8TVV - chains A and I of the 15 polymer chains in the assembly; structure by electron microscopy, 3.70 A resolution.

# Chain A
Name: DNA-directed RNA polymerase II subunit RPB1
Organism: Saccharomyces cerevisiae
Notes: EC 2.7.7.6
Reference sequence: P04050 (RPB1_YEAST); residues 1-1733 here = UniProt positions 1-1733
Sequence (1733 residues; row label = number of the first residue in the row):
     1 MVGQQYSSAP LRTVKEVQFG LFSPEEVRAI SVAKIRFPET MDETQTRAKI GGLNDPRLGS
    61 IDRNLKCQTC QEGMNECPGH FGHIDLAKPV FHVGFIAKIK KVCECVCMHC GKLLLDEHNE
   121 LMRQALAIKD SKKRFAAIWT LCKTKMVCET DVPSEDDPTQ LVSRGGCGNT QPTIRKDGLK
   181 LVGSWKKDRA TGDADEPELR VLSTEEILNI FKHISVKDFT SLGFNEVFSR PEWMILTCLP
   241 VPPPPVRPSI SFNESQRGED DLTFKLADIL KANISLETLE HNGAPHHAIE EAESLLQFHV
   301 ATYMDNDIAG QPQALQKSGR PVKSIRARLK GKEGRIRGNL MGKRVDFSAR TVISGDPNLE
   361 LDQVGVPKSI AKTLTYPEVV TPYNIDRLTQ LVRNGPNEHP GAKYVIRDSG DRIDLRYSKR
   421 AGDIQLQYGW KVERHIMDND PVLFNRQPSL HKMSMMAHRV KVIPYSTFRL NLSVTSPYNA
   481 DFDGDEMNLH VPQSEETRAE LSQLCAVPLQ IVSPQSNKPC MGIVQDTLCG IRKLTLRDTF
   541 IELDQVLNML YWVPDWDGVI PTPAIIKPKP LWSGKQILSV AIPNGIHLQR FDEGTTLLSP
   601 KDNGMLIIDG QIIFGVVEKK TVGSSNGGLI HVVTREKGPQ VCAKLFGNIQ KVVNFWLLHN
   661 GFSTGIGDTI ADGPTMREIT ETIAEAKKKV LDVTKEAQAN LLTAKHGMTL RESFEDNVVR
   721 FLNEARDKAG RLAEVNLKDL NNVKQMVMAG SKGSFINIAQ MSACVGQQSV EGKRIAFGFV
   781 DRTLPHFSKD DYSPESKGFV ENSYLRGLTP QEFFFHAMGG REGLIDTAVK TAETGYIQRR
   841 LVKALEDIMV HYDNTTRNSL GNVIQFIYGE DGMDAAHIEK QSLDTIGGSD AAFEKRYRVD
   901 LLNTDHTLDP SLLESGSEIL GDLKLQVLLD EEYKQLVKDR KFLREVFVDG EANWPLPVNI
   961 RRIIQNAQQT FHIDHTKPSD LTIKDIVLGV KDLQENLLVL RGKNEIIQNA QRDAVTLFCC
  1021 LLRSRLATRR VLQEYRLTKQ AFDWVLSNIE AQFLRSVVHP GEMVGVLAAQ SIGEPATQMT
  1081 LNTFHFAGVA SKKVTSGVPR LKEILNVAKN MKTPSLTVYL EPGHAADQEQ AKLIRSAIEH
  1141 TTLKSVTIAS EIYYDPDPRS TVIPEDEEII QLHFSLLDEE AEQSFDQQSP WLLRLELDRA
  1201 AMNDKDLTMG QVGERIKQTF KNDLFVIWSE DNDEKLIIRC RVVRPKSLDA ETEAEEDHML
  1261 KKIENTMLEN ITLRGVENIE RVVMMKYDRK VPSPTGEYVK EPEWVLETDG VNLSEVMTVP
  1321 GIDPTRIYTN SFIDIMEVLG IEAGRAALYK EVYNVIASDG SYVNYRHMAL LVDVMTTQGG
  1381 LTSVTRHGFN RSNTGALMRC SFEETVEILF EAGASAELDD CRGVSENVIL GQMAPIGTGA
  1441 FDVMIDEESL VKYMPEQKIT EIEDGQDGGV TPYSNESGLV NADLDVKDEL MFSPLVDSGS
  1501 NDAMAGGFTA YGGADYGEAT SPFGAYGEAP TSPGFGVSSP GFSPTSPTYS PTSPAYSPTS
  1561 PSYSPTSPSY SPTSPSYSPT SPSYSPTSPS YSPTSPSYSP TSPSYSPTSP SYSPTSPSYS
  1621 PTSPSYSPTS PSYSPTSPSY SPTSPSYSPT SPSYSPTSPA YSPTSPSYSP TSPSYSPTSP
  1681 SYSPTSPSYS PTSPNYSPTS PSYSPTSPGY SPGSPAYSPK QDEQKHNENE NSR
Not modelled in the structure: 1-8, 42-44, 188-198, 1079-1096, 1158-1187, 1221-1224, 1243-1256, 1455-1733
Ion coordination: Zn2+ site 1: Cys67, Cys70, Cys77, His80; Zn2+ site 2: Cys107, Cys110, Cys167; Mg2+: Asp481, Asp483 (shared with 1 residue of chain R)
Curated features (UniProtKB/Swiss-Prot):
  - region: Pro248 to Asp260 (Lid loop), Asn306 to Lys323 (Rudder loop), Pro810 to Glu822 (Bridging helix)
  - binding site (Zn(2+)): Cys67, Cys70, Cys77, His80, Cys107, Cys110, Cys148, Cys167
  - binding site (Mg(2+)): Asp481, Asp483, Asp485
  - modified residue: Thr1471 (Phosphothreonine)
  - cross-link (Glycyl lysine isopeptide (Lys-Gly)): Lys695 (interchain with G-Cter in ubiquitin), Lys1246 (interchain with G-Cter in ubiquitin), Lys1350 (interchain with G-Cter in ubiquitin)

# Chain I
Name: DNA-directed RNA polymerase II subunit RPB9
Organism: Saccharomyces cerevisiae
Reference sequence: A0A7I9EWC2 (A0A7I9EWC2_YEASX); numbering as in UniProt (aligned over 1-122)
Sequence (122 residues; each row starts with the number of its first residue):
     1 MTTFRFCRDC NNMLYPREDK ENNRLLFECR TCSYVEEAGS PLVYRHELIT NIGETAGVVQ
    61 DIGSDPTLPR SDRECPKCHS RENVFFQSQQ RRKDTSMVLF FVCLSCSHIF TSDQKNKRTQ
   121 FS
Not modelled in the structure: 1-5
Ion coordination: Zn2+ site 1: Cys7, Cys10, Thr31; Zn2+ site 2: Cys78, Cys103, Cys106

# Chain A / chain I interface
Contacting residue pairs (56; chain A residue first):
  Ala697(A) - Met97(I)
  Gln698(A) - Met97(I)
  Gln698(A) - Val98(I)
  Gln698(A) - Leu99(I)
  Gln698(A) - Ser112(I)
  Ala699(A) - Ser112(I)
  Ala699(A) - Gln114(I)
  Asn700(A) - Ser96(I)  hydrogen bond
  Asn700(A) - Val98(I)
  Leu701(A) - Gln114(I)
  Thr709(A) - Lys93(I)  hydrogen bond
  Arg711(A) - Gln87(I)
  Arg711(A) - Lys93(I)  hydrogen bond (side chain-backbone)
  Arg711(A) - Thr95(I)  hydrogen bond
  Arg711(A) - Met97(I)
  Glu712(A) - Lys93(I)
  Arg782(A) - Thr67(I)
  Ser788(A) - Thr67(I)
  Ser788(A) - Pro69(I)
  Lys789(A) - Asp65(I)  salt bridge
  Lys789(A) - Thr67(I)  hydrogen bond (backbone-backbone)
  Lys789(A) - Pro69(I)
  Asp790(A) - Phe86(I)
  Asp790(A) - Gln87(I)  hydrogen bond (side chain-backbone)
  Thr1147(A) - Leu48(I)
  Thr1147(A) - Ile49(I)
  Ile1148(A) - Leu48(I)  hydrogen bond (backbone-backbone)
  Ile1148(A) - Ile49(I)  hydrogen bond (backbone-backbone)
  Ala1149(A) - His46(I)
  Ala1149(A) - Glu47(I)
  Ala1149(A) - Leu48(I)
  Ser1150(A) - Arg45(I)
  Ser1150(A) - His46(I)  hydrogen bond (backbone-backbone)
  Glu1151(A) - Leu42(I)
  Glu1151(A) - Tyr44(I)
  Glu1151(A) - Arg45(I)
  Glu1151(A) - Glu47(I)
  Ile1152(A) - Pro41(I)
  Ile1152(A) - Leu42(I)
  Ile1152(A) - Val43(I)  hydrogen bond (backbone-backbone)
  Ile1152(A) - Tyr44(I)  hydrogen bond (backbone-backbone)
  Tyr1153(A) - Pro41(I)
  Tyr1153(A) - Leu42(I)
  Tyr1154(A) - Glu18(I)  hydrogen bond
  Tyr1154(A) - Asn23(I)
  Tyr1154(A) - Arg24(I)
  Tyr1154(A) - Leu25(I)  hydrophobic
  Tyr1154(A) - Pro41(I)
  Pro1156(A) - Asn23(I)
  Trp1191(A) - Glu18(I)  hydrogen bond
  Trp1191(A) - Leu25(I)  hydrophobic
  Trp1191(A) - Val43(I)  hydrophobic
  Asp1257(A) - Tyr44(I)
  Leu1260(A) - Tyr44(I)  hydrophobic
  Glu1264(A) - His46(I)  salt bridge
  Leu1268(A) - Leu48(I)  hydrophobic
Interface residues without a listed pair, chain A (33 interface residues in all): Asp781, Tyr792, Lys1144, Val1146, Pro1190, Asp1198, Lys1261
Interface residues without a listed pair, chain I (29 interface residues in all): Arg92, Asp94, Asp113

# Summary
The interface between chain A and chain I involves 33 residues on one side and 29 on the other, with 13
hydrogen bonds and 2 salt bridges. Among the polar pairs are Lys789(A)-Asp65(I), Glu1264(A)-His46(I) and
Asn700(A)-Ser96(I).
Chain A is DNA-directed RNA polymerase II subunit RPB1 and chain I is DNA-directed RNA polymerase II subunit
RPB9, both from Saccharomyces cerevisiae; the structure, Cryo-EM structure of backtracked Pol II, was
determined by electron microscopy, deposited together with 8TUG, 8TVP, 8TVQ, 8TVS, 8TVW, 8TVX and 8TVY.
